PDB entry 8AFH | electron microscopy, 3.90 A resolution | chains A and B of the 20 polymer chains in the assembly

Chain A (and B):
Molecule: Crescentin
Organism: Caulobacter vibrioides
Notes: chain B of this document is another copy of the same molecule, construct and numbering; everything in this record applies to it too
UniProtKB: A0A8F8EC09 (A0A8F8EC09_CAUVI); the construct has insertions or renumbered stretches relative to UniProt, so the offset changes along the chain: 1-405 = UniProt 1-405; 409-460 = UniProt 406-457
Amino-acid sequence (460 residues; row label = number of the first residue in the row):
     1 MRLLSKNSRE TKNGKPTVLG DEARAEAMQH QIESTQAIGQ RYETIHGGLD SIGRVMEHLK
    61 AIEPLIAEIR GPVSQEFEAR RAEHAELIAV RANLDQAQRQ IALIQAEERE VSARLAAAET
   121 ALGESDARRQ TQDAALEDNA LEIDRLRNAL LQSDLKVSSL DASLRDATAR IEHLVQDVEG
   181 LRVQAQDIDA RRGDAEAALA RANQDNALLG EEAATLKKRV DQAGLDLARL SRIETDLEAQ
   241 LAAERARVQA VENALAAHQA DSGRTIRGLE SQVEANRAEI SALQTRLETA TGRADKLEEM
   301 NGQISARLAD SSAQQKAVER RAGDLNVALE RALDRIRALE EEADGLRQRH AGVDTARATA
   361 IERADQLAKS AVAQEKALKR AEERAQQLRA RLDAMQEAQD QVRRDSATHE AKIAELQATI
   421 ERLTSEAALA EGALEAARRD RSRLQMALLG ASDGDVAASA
Not modelled in the structure: 1-349, 446-460 (chain B: 1-349, 447-460)
Sequence notes: insertion (406-408)

Interface between chain A and chain B:
Contacting residue pairs (50):
  V353(A) - H350(B)
  V353(A) - V353(B)
  V353(A) - D354(B)
  V353(A) - R357(B)
  D354(A) - H350(B)
  D354(A) - V353(B)
  A356(A) - R357(B)
  R357(A) - A356(B)
  A360(A) - A360(B)  hydrophobic
  R363(A) - A364(B)
  A364(A) - R363(B)
  L367(A) - L367(B)
  Q374(A) - L378(B)
  A377(A) - L378(B)  hydrophobic
  L378(A) - Q374(B)
  L378(A) - L378(B)  hydrophobic
  A385(A) - L388(B)
  L388(A) - L392(B)
  R391(A) - L392(B)
  L392(A) - L388(B)  hydrophobic
  L392(A) - R391(B)
  L392(A) - L392(B)  hydrophobic
  L392(A) - M395(B)  hydrophobic
  M395(A) - M395(B)  hydrophobic
  M395(A) - Q396(B)
  M395(A) - Q399(B)
  Q399(A) - Q399(B)
  V402(A) - V402(B)  hydrophobic
  S406(A) - H409(B)
  H409(A) - H409(B)
  H409(A) - E410(B)  salt bridge
  E410(A) - H409(B)
  K412(A) - I413(B)
  I413(A) - H409(B)
  I413(A) - I413(B)  hydrophobic
  L416(A) - I413(B)  hydrophobic
  L416(A) - L416(B)  hydrophobic
  L416(A) - I420(B)  hydrophobic
  T419(A) - I420(B)
  I420(A) - T419(B)
  I420(A) - I420(B)  hydrophobic
  L423(A) - L423(B)  hydrophobic
  T424(A) - L423(B)
  A430(A) - E435(B)
  A433(A) - R438(B)  hydrogen bond (backbone-side chain)
  L434(A) - L434(B)  hydrophobic
  L434(A) - E435(B)
  L434(A) - R438(B)
  A437(A) - R438(B)
  R441(A) - R441(B)
Interface residues without a listed pair, chain A (42 interface residues in all): G352, E375, A381, R384, R389, Q396, A398, Q417, R438
Interface residues without a listed pair, chain B (33 interface residues in all): A377, A381, R389, K412

Overview:
42 residues of chain A and 33 residues of chain B are in contact, with 1 hydrogen bond and 1 salt bridge.
Among the polar pairs are H409(A)-E410(B) and A433(A)-R438(B).
Chain A and chain B are both Crescentin (Caulobacter vibrioides); the structure, Cryo-EM structure of
crescentin filaments (stutter mutant, C2, symmetry and small box), was determined by electron microscopy
together with 8AFE, 8AFL, 8AFM, 8AHL, 8AIA, 8AIX and 8AJB from the same study.
